8WMM - chains A and G of the 10 polymer chains in the assembly; structure by electron microscopy, 2.98 A resolution.

[Chain A]
Molecule: deadCbCas9
Notes: engineered mutation(s): D9A; H837A
Amino-acid sequence (1442 residues; row label = number of the first residue in the row):
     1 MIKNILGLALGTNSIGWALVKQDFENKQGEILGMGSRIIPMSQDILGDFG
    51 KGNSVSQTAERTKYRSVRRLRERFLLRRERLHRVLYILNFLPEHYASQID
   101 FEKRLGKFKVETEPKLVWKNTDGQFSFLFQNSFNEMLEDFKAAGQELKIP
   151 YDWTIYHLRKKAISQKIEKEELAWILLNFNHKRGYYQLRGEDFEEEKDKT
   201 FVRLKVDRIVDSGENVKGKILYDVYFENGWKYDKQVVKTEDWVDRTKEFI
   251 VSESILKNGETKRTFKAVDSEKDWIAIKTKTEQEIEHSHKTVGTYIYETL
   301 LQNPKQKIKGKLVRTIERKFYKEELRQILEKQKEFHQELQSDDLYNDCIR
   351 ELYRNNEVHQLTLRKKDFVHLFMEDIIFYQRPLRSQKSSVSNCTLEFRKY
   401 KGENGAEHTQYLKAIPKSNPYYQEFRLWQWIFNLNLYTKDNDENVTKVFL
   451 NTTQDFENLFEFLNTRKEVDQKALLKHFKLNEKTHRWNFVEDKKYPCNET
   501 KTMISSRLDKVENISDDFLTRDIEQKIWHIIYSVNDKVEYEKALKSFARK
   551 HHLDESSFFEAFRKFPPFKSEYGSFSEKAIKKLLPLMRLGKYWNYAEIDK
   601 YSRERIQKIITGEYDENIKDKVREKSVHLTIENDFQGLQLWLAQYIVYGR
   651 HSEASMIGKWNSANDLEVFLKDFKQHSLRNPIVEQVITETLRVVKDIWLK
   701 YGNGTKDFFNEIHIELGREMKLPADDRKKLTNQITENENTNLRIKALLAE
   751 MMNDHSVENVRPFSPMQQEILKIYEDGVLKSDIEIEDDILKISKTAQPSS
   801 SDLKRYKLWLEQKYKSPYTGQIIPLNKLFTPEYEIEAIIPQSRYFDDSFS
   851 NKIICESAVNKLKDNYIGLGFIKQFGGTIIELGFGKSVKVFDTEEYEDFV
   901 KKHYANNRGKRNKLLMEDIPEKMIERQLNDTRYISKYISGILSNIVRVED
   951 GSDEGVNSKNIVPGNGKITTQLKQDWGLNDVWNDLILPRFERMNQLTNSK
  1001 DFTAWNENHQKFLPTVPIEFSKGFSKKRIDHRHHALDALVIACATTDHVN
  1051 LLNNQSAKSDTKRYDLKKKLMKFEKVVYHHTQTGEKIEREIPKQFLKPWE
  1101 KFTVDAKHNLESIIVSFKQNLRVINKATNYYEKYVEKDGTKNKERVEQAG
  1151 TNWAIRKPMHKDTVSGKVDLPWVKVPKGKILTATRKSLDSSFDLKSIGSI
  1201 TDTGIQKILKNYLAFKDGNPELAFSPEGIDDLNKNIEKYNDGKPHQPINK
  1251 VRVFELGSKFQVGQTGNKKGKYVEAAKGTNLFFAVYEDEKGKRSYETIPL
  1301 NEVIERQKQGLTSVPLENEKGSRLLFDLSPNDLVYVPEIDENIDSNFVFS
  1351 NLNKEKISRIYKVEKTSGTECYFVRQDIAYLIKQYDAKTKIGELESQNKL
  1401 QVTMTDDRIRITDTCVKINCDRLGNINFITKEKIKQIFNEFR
Unresolved in the structure: 718-929, 1074-1091

[Chain G]
Molecule: PcrIIC1
Amino-acid sequence (136 residues; each row starts with the number of its first residue):
     1 MSLDKIAIDTNILLYAYDNRDLDKQDRAVEILLKKPFVTQLVVFEFIKVL
    51 ERRFKMDKKEITKLTIKLLKEVIIPLSLHRDIYNYSQFLLQRYNFGLSDI
   101 LVLSDSILNNCTILLSEDMCNGMIVDKKLKIVNPFL
Unresolved in the structure: 1-2
Metal / ion sites: Mg2+ near D99 (its only coordinating residue here)

[Chain A / chain G interface]
Residue-residue contacts (28):
  T1312(A) - K70(G)
  R1323(A) - F37(G)
  R1323(A) - I74(G)
  R1323(A) - P75(G)  hydrogen bond (side chain-backbone)
  F1347(A) - L33(G)
  F1347(A) - K35(G)
  I1429(A) - K35(G)
  T1430(A) - L33(G)
  K1431(A) - L33(G)
  I1434(A) - V29(G)  hydrophobic
  I1434(A) - L32(G)
  I1434(A) - L33(G)  hydrophobic
  I1434(A) - V72(G)  hydrophobic
  I1437(A) - L64(G)
  I1437(A) - K67(G)
  F1438(A) - A16(G)
  F1438(A) - Y17(G)  hydrophobic
  F1438(A) - V29(G)  hydrophobic
  F1438(A) - L64(G)  hydrophobic
  E1440(A) - K67(G)
  F1441(A) - E60(G)
  F1441(A) - K63(G)
  F1441(A) - L64(G)
  F1441(A) - K67(G)
  R1442(A) - A16(G)
  R1442(A) - Y17(G)  hydrogen bond (side chain-backbone)
  R1442(A) - N19(G)
  R1442(A) - Q25(G)
Also at the interface, not in a pair above, chain A (13 interface residues in all): K1435
Also at the interface, not in a pair above, chain G (20 interface residues in all): M56, L68, E71

[Overview]
13 residues of chain A face 20 of chain G across their interface; the contacts include 2 hydrogen bonds. Polar
contacts include R1323(A)-P75(G) and R1442(A)-Y17(G).
Chain A is deadCbCas9 and chain G is PcrIIC1; the structure, Structure of CbCas9-PcrIIC1 complex bound to
28-bp DNA substrate (20-nt complementary), was determined by electron microscopy (same publication as 8IYQ,
8WMH, 8WMN and 8WR4).
